PDB entry 3OJK | X-ray diffraction, 1.68 A resolution | chains B and C of the 4 polymer chains in the assembly

== Chain B (and C) ==
Molecule: Homoprotocatechuate 2,3-dioxygenase
Organism: Brevibacterium fuscum
Notes: EC 1.13.11.15; chain C of this document is another copy of the same molecule, construct and numbering; everything in this record applies to it too
UniProt: Q45135 (Q45135_9MICO); residues 1-365 here = UniProt positions 1-365
Amino-acid sequence (365 residues; row label = number of the first residue in the row):
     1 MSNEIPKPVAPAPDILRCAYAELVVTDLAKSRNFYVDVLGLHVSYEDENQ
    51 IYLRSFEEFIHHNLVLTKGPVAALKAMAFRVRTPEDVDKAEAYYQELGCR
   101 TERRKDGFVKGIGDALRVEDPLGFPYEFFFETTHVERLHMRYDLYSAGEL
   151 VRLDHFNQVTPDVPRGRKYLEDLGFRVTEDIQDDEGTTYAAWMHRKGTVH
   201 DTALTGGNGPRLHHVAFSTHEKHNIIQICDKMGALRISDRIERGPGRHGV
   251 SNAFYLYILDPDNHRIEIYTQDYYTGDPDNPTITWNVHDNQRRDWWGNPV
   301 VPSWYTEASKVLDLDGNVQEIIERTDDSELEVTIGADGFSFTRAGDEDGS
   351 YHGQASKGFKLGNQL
Unresolved in the structure: 1-3, 363-365 (chain C: 1-3, 355-365)
Bound ions: Co2+: H155, H214, E267; Ca2+: D184, E185

== How chain B and chain C interact ==
Contacting residue pairs (20; chain B residue first):
  M140(B) - A234(C)
  Y142(B) - Q227(C)  hydrogen bond (backbone-side chain)
  Y142(B) - D230(C)
  Y142(B) - K231(C)
  Y142(B) - A234(C)
  D143(B) - A234(C)
  D143(B) - L235(C)
  Y145(B) - A147(C)  hydrophobic
  Y145(B) - Q227(C)
  A147(B) - Y145(C)  hydrophobic
  A147(B) - A147(C)
  H223(B) - H223(C)  hydrogen bond
  Q227(B) - Y142(C)  hydrogen bond (side chain-backbone)
  Q227(B) - Y145(C)
  D230(B) - Y142(C)
  K231(B) - Y142(C)
  A234(B) - M140(C)
  A234(B) - Y142(C)
  A234(B) - D143(C)
  L235(B) - D143(C)
Other interface residues (no listed pair), chain B (14 interface residues in all): R141, S146, E221
Other interface residues (no listed pair), chain C (14 interface residues in all): R141, S146, E221

== In short ==
Chain B and chain C each contribute 14 residues to their interface; the contacts include 3 hydrogen bonds.
Polar pairs include Y142(B)-Q227(C) and H223(B)-H223(C). H155(B), H214(B) and E267(B) coordinate Co2+. D184(B)
and E185(B) form the Ca2+ site.
Chain B and chain C are both Homoprotocatechuate 2,3-dioxygenase (Brevibacterium fuscum); the structure,
Structure of Co-substituted Homoprotocatechuate 2,3-Dioxygenase in complex with 4-nitrocatechol at 1.68 Ang
resolution, was determined by X-ray diffraction (same publication as 3OJJ, 3OJN and 3OJT).
